PDB entry 1B7V | X-ray diffraction, 1.70 A resolution | chain A

# Chain A
Name: Protein (cytochrome C-553)
Organism: Sporosarcina pasteurii
UniProt: P82599 (CY553_BACPA); residues 22-92 here = UniProt positions 22-92
Chain sequence (71 residues; numbered 22 to 92; the number before each row is that of its first residue):
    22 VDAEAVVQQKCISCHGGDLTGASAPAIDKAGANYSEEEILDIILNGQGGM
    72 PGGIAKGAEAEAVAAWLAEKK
Covalently attached groups: heme c (HEC) linked to C32, C35
Metal / ion sites: heme c Fe: H36, M71
Small-molecule neighbours: heme c (HEC): K31, S34, H36, A45, P46, A47, I48, A51, Y55, I60, I63, I64, Q68, G70, M71, P72, I75, V84, L88

# Summary
Covalently linked heme c: at C32. H36 and M71 form the heme c Fe site.
Chain A is Protein (cytochrome C-553) (Sporosarcina pasteurii); the structure, Structure of the C-553
cytochrome from Bacillus pasteruii to 1.7 A resolution, was determined by X-ray diffraction, deposited
together with 1C75.
